PDB entry 7YXO | X-ray diffraction, 2.99 A resolution | chains A and B

== Chain A ==
Molecule: Ancestral Glucocorticoid Receptor2
UniProtKB: A0A1X8XLE9 (A0A1X8XLE9_9ZZZZ); residues 530-776 here correspond to UniProt positions 2-248 (UniProt number = residue number - 528)
Sequence (248 residues; numbered 529 to 776; the number before each row is that of its first residue):
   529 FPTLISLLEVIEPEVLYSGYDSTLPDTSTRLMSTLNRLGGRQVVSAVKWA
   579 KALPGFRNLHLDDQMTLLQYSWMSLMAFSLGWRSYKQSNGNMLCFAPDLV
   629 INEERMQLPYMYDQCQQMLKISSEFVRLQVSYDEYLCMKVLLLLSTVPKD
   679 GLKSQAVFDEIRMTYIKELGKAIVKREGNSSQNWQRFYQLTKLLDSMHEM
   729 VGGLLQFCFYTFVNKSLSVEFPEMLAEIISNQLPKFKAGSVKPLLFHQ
Disordered / not traced: 529, 552-554, 705-710, 776
Construct notes: expression tag (529)
Residues lining bound ligands:
  - CPS (3-[(3-cholamidopropyl)dimethylammonio]-1-propanesulfonate): Met691, Val702, Asn711, Trp712
  - dexamethasone (DEX): Met560, Leu563, Asn564, Leu566, Gly567, Gln570, Trp600, Met601, Met604, Ala605, Leu608, Arg611, Phe623, Gln642, Met646, Leu732, Phe735, Cys736, Thr739, Val747, Phe749
From the paper describing this entry:
  - self-association interface (contacts with another copy of this molecule); pairs are residue here / residue on that copy: Glu542-Arg569 (salt bridge), Tyr545-Tyr545 (pi stacking), Asp641-Asp641
  - disease-associated variants - D641V: decreased signaling in response to dexamethasone

== Chain B ==
Molecule: SHP NR Box 1 Peptide
UniProtKB: Q15466 (NR0B2_HUMAN); residues 17-27 here = UniProt positions 17-27
Sequence (11 residues; each row starts with the number of its first residue):
    17 RPAILYALLSS
Disordered / not traced: 27

== Chain A / chain B interface ==
Contacting residue pairs - 16 pairs, chain A then chain B:
  Val575(A) - Leu21(B)  hydrophobic
  Val575(A) - Leu24(B)  hydrophobic
  Lys579(A) - Leu24(B)  hydrogen bond (side chain-backbone)
  Gln592(A) - Leu25(B)
  Met593(A) - Leu21(B)  hydrophobic
  Met593(A) - Tyr22(B)  hydrophobic
  Met593(A) - Leu25(B)
  Gln597(A) - Pro18(B)
  Glu751(A) - Ile20(B)
  Met752(A) - Ile20(B)  hydrophobic
  Met752(A) - Leu21(B)
  Glu755(A) - Pro18(B)
  Glu755(A) - Ala19(B)  hydrogen bond (side chain-backbone)
  Glu755(A) - Ile20(B)  hydrogen bond (side chain-backbone)
  Asn759(A) - Arg17(B)
  Lys763(A) - Arg17(B)
Interface residues without a listed pair, chain A (14 interface residues in all): Phe584, Leu589, Leu596, Ile756

== In short ==
14 residues of chain A face 8 of chain B across their interface, with 3 hydrogen bonds. Polar contacts include
Lys579(A)-Leu24(B), Glu755(A)-Ala19(B) and Glu755(A)-Ile20(B). Bound to chain A: dexamethasone and compound
CPS. The paper reports that D641V of chain A reduces signaling in response to dexamethasone; a
self-association interface involving Glu542(A), Tyr545(A) and Arg569(A) among others.
Here chain A is Ancestral Glucocorticoid Receptor2 and chain B is SHP NR Box 1 Peptide. Entry 7YXO (Crystal
structure of WT AncGR2-LBD bound to dexamethasone and SHP coregulator fragment) was determined by X-ray
diffraction, deposited together with 7YXC, 7YXD, 7YXN, 7YXP and 7YXR.
